Entry 7YJN (electron microscopy, 3.40 A resolution); this record covers chains B and C of the 5 polymer chains in the assembly.

Chain B:
Molecule: Long chain base biosynthesis protein 2a
From: Arabidopsis thaliana
Notes: EC 2.3.1.50
UniProt: Q9LSZ9 (LCB2A_ARATH); numbering as in UniProt (aligned over 1-489)
Amino-acid sequence (489 residues; row label = number of the first residue in the row):
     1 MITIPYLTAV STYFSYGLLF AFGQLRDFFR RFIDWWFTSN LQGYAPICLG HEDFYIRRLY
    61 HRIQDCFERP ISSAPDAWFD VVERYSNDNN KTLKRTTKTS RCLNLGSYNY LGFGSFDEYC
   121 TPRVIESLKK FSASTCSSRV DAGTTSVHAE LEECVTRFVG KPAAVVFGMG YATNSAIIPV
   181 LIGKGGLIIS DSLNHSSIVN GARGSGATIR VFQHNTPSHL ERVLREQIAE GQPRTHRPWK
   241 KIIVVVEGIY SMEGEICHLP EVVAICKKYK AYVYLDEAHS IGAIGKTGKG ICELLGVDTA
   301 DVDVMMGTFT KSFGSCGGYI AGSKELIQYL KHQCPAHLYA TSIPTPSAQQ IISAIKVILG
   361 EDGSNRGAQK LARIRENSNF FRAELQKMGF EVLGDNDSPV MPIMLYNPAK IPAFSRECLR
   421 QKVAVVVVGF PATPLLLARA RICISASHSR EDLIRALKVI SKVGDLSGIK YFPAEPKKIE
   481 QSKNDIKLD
Not modelled in the structure: 37-42, 49-52, 476-489
Glycans and other covalent adducts: pyridoxal phosphate (PLP) linked to Lys311
Residues lining bound ligands: pyridoxal phosphate (PLP): Tyr108, Met169, Gly170, Tyr171, His195, Ser197, Glu247, Asp276, Ala278, His279, Thr308, Thr310
UniProt features mapped onto this chain:
  - modified residue: Lys311 (N6-(pyridoxal phosphate)lysine)
Reported in the primary citation:
  - binding site for pyridoxal phosphate: Lys311

Chain C:
Molecule: Transmembrane protein, putative (DUF3317)
From: Arabidopsis thaliana
Notes: engineered mutation(s): N17A
UniProt: A8MSB8 (A8MSB8_ARATH); residue numbers follow UniProt; this construct covers 1-56
Amino-acid sequence (77 residues; numbered -20 to 56; the number before each row is that of its first residue; numbers below 1 keep their minus sign (Met-20 is residue -20)):
   -20 MADYKDDDDK SGPDEVDASG RMNWVQRKIY LYNVTFGLYM LDWWERYLFN SLVVVLMWFV
    40 LYNGTRYFSE LFQRHLT
Not modelled in the structure: -20 to 0, 48-56
Sequence notes: initiating methionine (-20); expression tag (-19 to 0)

How chain B and chain C interact:
Pairs across the interface - 15 pairs, chain B then chain C:
  Ser11(B) with Thr14(C)
  Leu19(B) with Leu20(C), hydrophobic
  Phe22(B) with Leu20(C), hydrophobic; Glu24(C)
  Arg26(B) with Trp23(C)
  Arg62(B) with Met19(C)
  Ile63(B) with Met19(C), hydrophobic
  Ala409(B) with Val13(C); Gly16(C); Tyr18(C), hydrophobic
  Lys410(B) with Val13(C)
  Pro412(B) with Met19(C), hydrophobic
  Ala413(B) with Tyr9(C)
  Arg416(B) with Tyr18(C)
  Leu466(B) with Tyr9(C)
Interface residues without a listed pair, chain B (16 interface residues in all): Ser15, Leu18, Pro408, Ser467
Interface residues without a listed pair, chain C (14 interface residues in all): Met1, Leu10, Phe15, Asp21, Phe28

In short:
16 residues of chain B face 14 of chain C across their interface. Pyridoxal phosphate is covalently linked to
Lys311(B). The paper reports a binding site for pyridoxal phosphate at Lys311(B).
Chain B is Long chain base biosynthesis protein 2a and chain C is Transmembrane protein, putative (DUF3317),
both from Arabidopsis thaliana; the structure, Cryo-EM structure of the monomeric atSPT-ORM1 (ORM1-N17A)
complex, was determined by electron microscopy together with 7YJK, 7YJM and 7YJO from the same study.
